6RDQ - chains 1 and 7 of the 31 polymer chains in the assembly; structure by electron microscopy, 4.00 A resolution.

# Chain 1
Molecule: ATP synthase associated protein ASA1
From: Polytomella sp. Pringsheim 198.80
UniProtKB: Q85JD5 (Q85JD5_9CHLO); residues 1-618 here = UniProt positions 1-618
Sequence (618 residues; numbered 1 to 618; the number before each row is that of its first residue):
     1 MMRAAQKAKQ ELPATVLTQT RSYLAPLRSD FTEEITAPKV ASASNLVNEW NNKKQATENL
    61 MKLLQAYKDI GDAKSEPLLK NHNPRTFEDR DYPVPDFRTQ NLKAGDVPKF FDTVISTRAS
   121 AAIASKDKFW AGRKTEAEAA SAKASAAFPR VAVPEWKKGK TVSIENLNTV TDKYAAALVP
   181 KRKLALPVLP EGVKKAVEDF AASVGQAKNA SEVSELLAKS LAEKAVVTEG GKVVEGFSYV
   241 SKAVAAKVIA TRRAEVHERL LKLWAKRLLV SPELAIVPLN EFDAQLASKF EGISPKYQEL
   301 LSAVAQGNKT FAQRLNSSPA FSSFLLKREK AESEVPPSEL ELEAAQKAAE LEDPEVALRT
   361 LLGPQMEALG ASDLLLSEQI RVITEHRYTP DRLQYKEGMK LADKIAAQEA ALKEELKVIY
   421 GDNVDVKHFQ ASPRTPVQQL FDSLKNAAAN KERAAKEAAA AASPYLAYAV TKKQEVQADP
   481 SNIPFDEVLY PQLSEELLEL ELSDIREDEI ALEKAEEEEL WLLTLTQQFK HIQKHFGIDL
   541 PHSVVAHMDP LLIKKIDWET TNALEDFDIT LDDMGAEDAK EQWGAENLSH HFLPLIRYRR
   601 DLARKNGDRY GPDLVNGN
Unresolved in the structure: 1-22, 618

# Chain 7
Molecule: Mitochondrial ATP synthase associated protein ASA7
From: Polytomella sp. Pringsheim 198.80
UniProtKB: D8V7I2 (D8V7I2_9CHLO); residues 1-190 here = UniProt positions 1-190
Sequence (190 residues; numbered 1 to 190; the number before each row is that of its first residue):
     1 MSSVRAGVEA GRRDLTTFTF SGLQDAPVAA LSGSIKLNVA AKAGKAEVTV AAGAAKAATQ
    61 VSAAALRKLS GSKISLAEVA RISVLHSSIQ NYLLSLSNER YQLLSQWPDF TTMYGKDFYY
   121 RAHPEDLKKF YDAADEYYKL YETVTEFDSL SALASQVVPN YAARRRSTVH PAIGSTVADG
   181 AFTNFLLSKQ
Unresolved in the structure: 1-14

# Chain 1 / chain 7 interface
Residue-residue contacts (99; chain 1 residue first):
  Tyr23(1) - Ile82(7)
  Tyr23(1) - Ser151(7)
  Tyr23(1) - Ala152(7)  hydrophobic
  Tyr23(1) - Ser155(7)  hydrogen bond (backbone-side chain)
  Leu24(1) - Ser155(7)  hydrogen bond (backbone-side chain)
  Ala25(1) - Ser155(7)
  Pro26(1) - Pro159(7)
  Arg28(1) - Pro159(7)  hydrogen bond (side chain-backbone)
  Arg28(1) - Asn160(7)  hydrogen bond
  Arg28(1) - Ala163(7)
  Arg28(1) - Arg166(7)
  Asp30(1) - Arg166(7)  salt bridge
  Phe31(1) - Arg166(7)
  Phe31(1) - Thr168(7)
  Thr32(1) - Ala163(7)  hydrogen bond (side chain-backbone)
  Thr32(1) - Arg164(7)
  Thr32(1) - Arg166(7)  hydrogen bond (backbone-backbone)
  Thr32(1) - Ser167(7)
  Thr32(1) - Thr168(7)  hydrogen bond (backbone-backbone)
  Glu33(1) - Thr168(7)
  Ile35(1) - Ile173(7)  hydrophobic
  Ile35(1) - Gly174(7)
  Ile35(1) - Ala178(7)  hydrophobic
  Thr36(1) - Arg164(7)
  Thr36(1) - Ser175(7)
  Leu46(1) - Arg100(7)
  Val47(1) - Leu103(7)  hydrophobic
  Trp50(1) - Arg100(7)
  Trp50(1) - Leu103(7)  hydrophobic
  Trp50(1) - Leu104(7)  hydrophobic
  Trp50(1) - Leu140(7)
  Lys53(1) - Glu136(7)  salt bridge
  Lys54(1) - Gln106(7)
  Lys54(1) - Trp107(7)
  Thr57(1) - Trp107(7)
  Thr57(1) - Ala133(7)
  Leu60(1) - Lys129(7)
  Leu60(1) - Phe130(7)
  Met61(1) - Pro108(7)  hydrophobic
  Met61(1) - Asp109(7)
  Met61(1) - Phe110(7)  hydrophobic
  Met61(1) - Met113(7)
  Leu63(1) - Asp126(7)
  Leu64(1) - Met113(7)  hydrophobic
  Leu64(1) - Ala122(7)  hydrophobic
  Leu64(1) - Leu127(7)  hydrophobic
  Leu64(1) - Phe130(7)  hydrophobic
  Gln65(1) - Met113(7)
  Gln65(1) - Phe118(7)
  Tyr67(1) - Arg121(7)
  Tyr67(1) - Ala122(7)  hydrophobic
  Tyr67(1) - His123(7)
  Tyr67(1) - Asp126(7)  hydrogen bond
  Lys68(1) - Asp117(7)  salt bridge
  Lys68(1) - Phe118(7)
  Gly71(1) - Arg121(7)  hydrogen bond (backbone-side chain)
  Asp72(1) - Arg121(7)  salt bridge
  Glu76(1) - Arg121(7)  salt bridge
  Leu78(1) - Tyr120(7)
  Leu78(1) - Arg121(7)
  Leu79(1) - Tyr120(7)  hydrophobic
  His82(1) - Tyr120(7)  hydrogen bond (side chain-backbone)
  His82(1) - Ala122(7)  hydrogen bond (side chain-backbone)
  Trp130(1) - Ala122(7)
  Trp130(1) - His123(7)
  Lys134(1) - Asp126(7)  salt bridge
  Pro149(1) - Pro108(7)
  Pro149(1) - Asp109(7)  hydrogen bond (backbone-backbone)
  Arg150(1) - Ser105(7)
  Arg150(1) - Gln106(7)  hydrogen bond (side chain-backbone)
  Arg150(1) - Trp107(7)
  Arg150(1) - Pro108(7)
  Arg150(1) - Asp109(7)
  Val151(1) - Ser105(7)
  Val151(1) - Trp107(7)  hydrogen bond (backbone-backbone)
  Val151(1) - Pro108(7)
  Val151(1) - Asp109(7)
  Val151(1) - Tyr137(7)
  Val153(1) - Ser105(7)
  Val153(1) - Tyr137(7)
  Val153(1) - Tyr141(7)  hydrophobic
  Pro154(1) - Tyr101(7)  hydrogen bond (backbone-side chain)
  Pro154(1) - Tyr141(7)
  Glu155(1) - Gln102(7)
  Trp156(1) - Leu94(7)
  Trp156(1) - Asn98(7)  hydrogen bond (backbone-side chain)
  Trp156(1) - Tyr101(7)  hydrophobic
  Trp156(1) - Gln102(7)  hydrogen bond (backbone-side chain)
  Trp156(1) - Phe147(7)  hydrophobic
  Lys157(1) - Asn98(7)  hydrogen bond (backbone-side chain)
  Lys158(1) - Ser95(7)  hydrogen bond
  Lys158(1) - Asn98(7)
  Lys158(1) - Glu99(7)  salt bridge
  Asp486(1) - Lys116(7)  salt bridge
  Tyr490(1) - Gly115(7)
  Tyr490(1) - Lys116(7)  hydrogen bond (side chain-backbone)
  Tyr490(1) - Asp117(7)
  Leu493(1) - Lys116(7)
  Leu493(1) - Tyr120(7)  hydrophobic
Also at the interface, not in a pair above, chain 1 (46 interface residues in all): Ala37, Phe148
Also at the interface, not in a pair above, chain 7 (55 interface residues in all): Arg81, His86, Ser97, Tyr119, Lys139, Val144

# In short
Chain 1 and chain 7 form an interface of 46 and 55 residues respectively, with 20 hydrogen bonds and 8 salt
bridges. Polar pairs include Asp30(1)-Arg166(7), Lys53(1)-Glu136(7) and Lys68(1)-Asp117(7).
Here chain 1 is ATP synthase associated protein ASA1 and chain 7 is Mitochondrial ATP synthase associated
protein ASA7, both from Polytomella sp. Pringsheim 198.80. Entry 6RDQ (Cryo-EM structure of Polytomella F-ATP
synthase, Rotary substate 1D, composite map) was determined by electron microscopy, deposited together with
6RD4, 6RD5, 6RD6, 6RD7, 6RD8, 6RD9 and 46 further entries.
